Entry 3ZDM (X-ray diffraction, 1.80 A resolution); this record covers chains A and E of the 6 polymer chains in the assembly.

Chain A (and E):
Molecule: Small glutamine-rich tetratricopeptide repeat- containing protein 2
Organism: Saccharomyces cerevisiae
Notes: fragment: n-terminal domain, residues 1-72; chain E of this document is another copy of the same molecule, construct and numbering; everything in this record applies to it too
UniProt: Q12118 (SGT2_YEAST); residues 1-72 here = UniProt positions 1-72
Amino-acid sequence (72 residues; numbered 1 to 72; the number before each row is that of its first residue):
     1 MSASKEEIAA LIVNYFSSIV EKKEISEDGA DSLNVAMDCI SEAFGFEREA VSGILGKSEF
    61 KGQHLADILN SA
Not modelled in the structure: 1, 71-72 (chain E: 1, 52-72)

Chain A / chain E interface:
Pairs across the interface - 8 pairs, chain A then chain E:
  Gly62(A) - Ile8(E)
  Gln63(A) - Ser2(E)
  Gln63(A) - Ala3(E)  hydrogen bond (side chain-backbone)
  Leu65(A) - Ile12(E)  hydrophobic
  Ala66(A) - Leu11(E)  hydrophobic
  Leu69(A) - Leu11(E)
  Leu69(A) - Ile12(E)  hydrophobic
  Leu69(A) - Tyr15(E)  hydrophobic
Other interface residues (no listed pair), chain A (6 interface residues in all): Asn70

Summary:
The chain A/chain E interface involves 6 residues from each chain, with 1 hydrogen bond. The hydrogen-bonded
pair is Gln63(A)-Ala3(E).
Chain A and chain E are both Small glutamine-rich tetratricopeptide repeat- containing protein 2
(Saccharomyces cerevisiae); the structure, Crystal structure of the Sgt2 N domain and the Get5 UBL domain
complex, was determined by X-ray diffraction.
